PDB entry 6PSQ | electron microscopy, 3.40 A resolution | chains L and O of the 10 polymer chains in the assembly

[Chain L]
Protein: RNA polymerase sigma factor RpoD
Organism: Escherichia coli
UniProt: Q0P6L9 (Q0P6L9_ECOLX); numbering as in UniProt (aligned over 1-613)
Amino-acid sequence (616 residues; each row starts with the number of its first residue; numbers below 1 keep their minus sign (Ser-2 is residue -2)):
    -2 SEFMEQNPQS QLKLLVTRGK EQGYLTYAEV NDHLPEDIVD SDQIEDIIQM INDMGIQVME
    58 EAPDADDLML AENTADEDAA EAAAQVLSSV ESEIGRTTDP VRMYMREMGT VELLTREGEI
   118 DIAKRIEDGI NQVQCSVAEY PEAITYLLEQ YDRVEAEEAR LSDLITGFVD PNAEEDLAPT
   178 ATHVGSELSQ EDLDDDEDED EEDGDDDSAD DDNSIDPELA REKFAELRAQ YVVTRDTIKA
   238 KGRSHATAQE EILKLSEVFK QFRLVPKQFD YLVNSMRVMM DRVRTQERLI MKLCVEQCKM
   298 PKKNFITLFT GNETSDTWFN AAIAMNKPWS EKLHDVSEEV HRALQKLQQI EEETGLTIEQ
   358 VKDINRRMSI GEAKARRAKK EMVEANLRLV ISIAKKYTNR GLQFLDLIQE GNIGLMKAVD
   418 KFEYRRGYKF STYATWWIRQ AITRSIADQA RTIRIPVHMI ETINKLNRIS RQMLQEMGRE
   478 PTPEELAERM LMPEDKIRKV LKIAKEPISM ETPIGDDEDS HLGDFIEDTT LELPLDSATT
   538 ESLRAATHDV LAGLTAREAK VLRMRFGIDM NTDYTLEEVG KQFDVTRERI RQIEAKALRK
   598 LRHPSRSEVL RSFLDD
Unresolved in the structure: -2 to 6, 67-69, 167-212, 236-242
Sequence notes: expression tag (-2 to 0)
Small-molecule neighbours: chapso (1N7): Ile505, Ile511, Leu519
From the paper describing this entry:
  - binding site for the 85-nt DNA strand (chain O): Arg451

[Chain O]
Molecule: 85-nt DNA strand
Sequence (85 nucleotides; numbered 1 to 85; the number before each row is that of its first residue):
     1 GGCGGCGCTT ATTTGCACAA ATCCATTGAC AAAAGAAGGC TAAAAGGGCA TATTCCTCGG
    61 CCTTTGAATT GTCCATATAG AACGC
Unresolved in the structure: 1-15, 66-85

[How chain L and chain O interact]
Contacting residue pairs (15; chain L residue first):
  Arg451(L) - DA44(O)  phosphate contact
  Pro453(L) - DA44(O)  phosphate contact
  His455(L) - DA43(O)  sugar contact
  His455(L) - DA44(O)  salt bridge to the phosphate
  Arg554(L) - DA25(O)  salt bridge to the phosphate
  Val582(L) - DT26(O)  phosphate contact
  Thr583(L) - DT26(O)  hydrogen bond to the phosphate
  Thr583(L) - DT27(O)  base contact
  Glu585(L) - DT26(O)  base contact
  Glu585(L) - DT27(O)  base contact
  Arg586(L) - DC24(O)  sugar contact
  Arg586(L) - DA25(O)  salt bridge to the phosphate
  Arg586(L) - DT26(O)  base contact
  Gln589(L) - DA25(O)  base contact
  Gln589(L) - DT26(O)  hydrogen bond to the base
Also at the interface, not in a pair above, chain L (11 interface residues in all): Asp581, Arg584
Also at the interface, not in a pair above, chain O (9 interface residues in all): DG28, DC30, DA45

[Summary]
11 residues of chain L face 9 of chain O across their interface, with 2 hydrogen bonds and 3 salt bridges.
Polar pairs include Gln589(L)-DT26(O), Thr583(L)-DT26(O) and His455(L)-DA44(O). Bound to chain L: chapso. From
the paper: a binding site for the 85-nt DNA strand (chain O) at Arg451(L).
Here chain L is RNA polymerase sigma factor RpoD (Escherichia coli) and chain O is an 85-nt DNA strand. Entry
6PSQ (Escherichia coli RNA polymerase closed complex (TRPc) with TraR and rpsT P2 promoter) was determined by
electron microscopy together with 6PSR, 6PSS, 6PST, 6PSU, 6PSV and 6PSW from the same study.
